PDB entry 6SIN | X-ray diffraction, 1.64 A resolution | chains A and P

Chain A:
Name: 14-3-3 protein sigma
Organism: Homo sapiens
UniProt: P31947 (1433S_HUMAN); numbering as in UniProt (aligned over 1-231)
Amino-acid sequence (236 residues; row label = number of the first residue in the row; numbers below 1 keep their minus sign (Gly-4 is residue -4)):
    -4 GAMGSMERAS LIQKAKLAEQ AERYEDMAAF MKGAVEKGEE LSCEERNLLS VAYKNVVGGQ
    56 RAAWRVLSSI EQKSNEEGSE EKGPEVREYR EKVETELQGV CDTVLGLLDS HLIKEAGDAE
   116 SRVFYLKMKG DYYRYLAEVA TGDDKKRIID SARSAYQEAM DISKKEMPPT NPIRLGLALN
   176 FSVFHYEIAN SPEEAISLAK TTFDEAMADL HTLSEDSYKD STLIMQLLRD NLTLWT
Unresolved in the structure: 71-77
Differences from the reference sequence: expression tag (-4 to 0)
Residues lining bound ligands: K65 (N-[2-(5-carbamimidoylthiophen-3-yl)phenyl]prop-2-enamide): Glu14, Cys38, Glu39, Asn42, Leu43, Val46
UniProt features mapped onto this chain:
  - site (Interaction with phosphoserine on interacting protein): Arg56, Arg129
  - modified residue (Phosphoserine): Ser5, Ser74

Chain P:
Name: Cellular tumor antigen p53
UniProt: P04637 (P53_HUMAN); numbering as in UniProt (aligned over 382-393)
Amino-acid sequence (12 residues; each row starts with the number of its first residue):
   382 KLMFKTEGPD SD
Modified residues: Thr387 (phosphothreonine; TPO)
UniProt features mapped onto this chain:
  - modified residue: Lys382 (N6,N6-dimethyllysine), Ser392 (Phosphoserine)
  - cross-link: Lys386 (Glycyl lysine isopeptide (Lys-Gly) (interchain with G-Cter in SUMO))
  - natural variant: Phe385 (F385L: In a sporadic cancer), Gly389 (G389W: In a sporadic cancer), Ser392 (S392L: In a sporadic cancer)
  - mutagenesis: Lys382 (K382A: Abolishes acetylation by CREBBP; K382R: Abolishes monomethylation by KMT5A), Leu383 (L383A: Abolishes S-315 phosphorylation by CDK2/cyclin A), Phe385 (F385A: Reduced SUMO1 conjugation), Lys386 (K386A: Abolishes SUMO1 conjugation, in vitro and in vivo), Thr387 (T387A: No effect SUMO1 conjugation), Glu388 (E388A: Abolishes SUMO1 conjugation), Ser392 (S392D: Mimics phosphorylation; promotes ability to undergo liquid-liquid phase separation; S392E: Abolished ability to undergo liquid-liquid phase separation)

How chain A and chain P interact:
Contacting residue pairs - 39 pairs, chain A then chain P:
  Lys49(A) with Thr387(P); Glu388(P), hydrogen bond (side chain-backbone); Gly389(P); Pro390(P), hydrogen bond (side chain-backbone); Ser392(P), hydrogen bond (backbone-side chain)
  Asn50(A) with Pro390(P); Ser392(P)
  Gly53(A) with Ser392(P); Asp393(P)
  Gly54(A) with Ser392(P)
  Arg56(A) with Met384(P); Thr387(P); Asp393(P), salt bridge
  Ala57(A) with Asp393(P)
  Arg60(A) with Met384(P); Asp393(P), salt bridge
  Lys122(A) with Glu388(P), salt bridge
  Arg129(A) with Thr387(P)
  Tyr130(A) with Thr387(P)
  Glu133(A) with Met384(P)
  Gly171(A) with Glu388(P)
  Leu174(A) with Lys386(P); Thr387(P); Glu388(P)
  Asn175(A) with Thr387(P); Glu388(P), hydrogen bond (side chain-backbone)
  Val178(A) with Phe385(P), hydrophobic; Lys386(P); Thr387(P)
  Tyr181(A) with Phe385(P), hydrophobic
  Glu182(A) with Lys382(P), salt bridge; Phe385(P)
  Leu222(A) with Lys386(P)
  Asp225(A) with Lys386(P), salt bridge
  Asn226(A) with Phe385(P); Lys386(P), hydrogen bond (side chain-backbone)
  Leu229(A) with Leu383(P), hydrophobic; Phe385(P), hydrophobic
  Trp230(A) with Phe385(P)
Other interface residues (no listed pair), chain A (23 interface residues in all): Val46

In short:
Chain A and chain P form an interface of 23 and 11 residues respectively, with 5 hydrogen bonds and 5 salt
bridges. Among the polar pairs are Arg56(A)-Asp393(P), Arg60(A)-Asp393(P) and Lys122(A)-Glu388(P). Ligands of
chain A: compound K65.
Here chain A is 14-3-3 protein sigma (Homo sapiens) and chain P is Cellular tumor antigen p53. Entry 6SIN
(Fragment AZ-020 binding at the p53pT387/14-3-3 sigma interface) was determined by X-ray diffraction (same
publication as 6R5L, 6RHC, 6RJL, 6RJQ, 6RJZ, 6RK8 and 24 further entries).
